PDB entry 7NOZ | X-ray diffraction, 3.90 A resolution | chains B and D of the 6 polymer chains in the assembly

[Chain B]
Molecule: Complement C3 alpha chain
Organism: Homo sapiens
UniProt: P01024 (CO3_HUMAN); residue numbers follow UniProt; this construct covers 752-1663
Amino-acid sequence (912 residues; row label = number of the first residue in the row):
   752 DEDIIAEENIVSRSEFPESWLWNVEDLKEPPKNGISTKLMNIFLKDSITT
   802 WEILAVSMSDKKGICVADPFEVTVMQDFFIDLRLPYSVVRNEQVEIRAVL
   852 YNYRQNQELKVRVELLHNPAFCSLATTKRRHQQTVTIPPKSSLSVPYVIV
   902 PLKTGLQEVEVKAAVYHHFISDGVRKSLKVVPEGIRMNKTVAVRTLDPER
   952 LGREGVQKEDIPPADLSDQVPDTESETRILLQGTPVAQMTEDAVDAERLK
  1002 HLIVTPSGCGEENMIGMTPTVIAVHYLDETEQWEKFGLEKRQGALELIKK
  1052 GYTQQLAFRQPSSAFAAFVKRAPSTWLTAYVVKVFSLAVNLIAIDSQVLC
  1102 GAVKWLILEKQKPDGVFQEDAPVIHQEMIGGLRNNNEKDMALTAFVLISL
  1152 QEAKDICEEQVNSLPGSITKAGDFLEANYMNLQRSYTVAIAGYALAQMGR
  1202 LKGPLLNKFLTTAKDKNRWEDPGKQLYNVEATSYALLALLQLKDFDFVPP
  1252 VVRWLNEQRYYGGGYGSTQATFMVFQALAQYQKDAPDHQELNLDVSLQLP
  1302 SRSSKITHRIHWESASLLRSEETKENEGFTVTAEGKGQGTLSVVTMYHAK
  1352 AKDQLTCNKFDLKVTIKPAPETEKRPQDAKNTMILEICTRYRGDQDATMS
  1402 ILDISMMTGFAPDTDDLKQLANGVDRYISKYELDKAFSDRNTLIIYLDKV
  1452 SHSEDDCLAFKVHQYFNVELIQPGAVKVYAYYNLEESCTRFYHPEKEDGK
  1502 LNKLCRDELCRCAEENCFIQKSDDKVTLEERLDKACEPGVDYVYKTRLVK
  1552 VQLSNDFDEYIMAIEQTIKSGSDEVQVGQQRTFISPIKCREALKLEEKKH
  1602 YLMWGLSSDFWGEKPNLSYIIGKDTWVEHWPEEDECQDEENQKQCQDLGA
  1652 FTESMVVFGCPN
Not modelled in the structure: 1375-1380
Disulfide bonds: C873-C1513, C1101-C1158, C1358-C1489, C1389-C1458, C1506-C1511, C1518-C1590, C1537-C1661, C1637-C1646
Covalent attachments: N-acetylglucosamine (NAG) linked to N939
Construct notes: conflict E1013 (Gln in P01024)
Bound ions: Mg2+: N1663 (shared with 3 residues of chain F)
UniProt features mapped onto this chain:
  - region: E1634 to F1659 (Interaction with CFP/properdin)
  - site: R954, E955 (Cleavage), R1303, S1304 (Cleavage), R1320, S1321 (Cleavage), N1663 (Coordinates Mg(2+) for interaction with Complement factor B Bb fragment (CFB))
  - modified residue (Phosphoserine): S968, S1321, S1573
  - glycosylation (N-linked (GlcNAc...) asparagine): N939, N1617
  - natural variant: R1042 (R1042L: In AHUS5), A1094 (A1094V: In AHUS5), D1115 (D1115N: In AHUS5), C1158 (C1158W: In AHUS5), Q1161 (Q1161K: In AHUS5), H1464 (H1464D: In AHUS5)
  - mutagenesis: D1029 (D1029A: Minor effect on binding of C3d to CR2), E1030 (E1030A: Impaired binding of C3d to CR2), E1032 (E1032A: Impaired binding of C3d to CR2), E1035 (E1035A: No effect on binding of C3d to CR2), R1042 (R1042M: Impaired binding of C3d to CR2), I1108 to L1109 (Impaired binding of C3d to CR2; when associated with A-1163), E1110 (E1110A: No effect on binding of C3d to CR2), D1115 (D1115A: No effect on binding of C3d to CR2), D1121 (D1121A: No effect on binding of C3d to CR2), D1140 (D1140A: No effect on binding of C3d to CR2), E1153 (E1153A: Impaired binding of C3d to CR2), D1156 (D1156A: Impaired binding of C3d to CR2), 4 further mutagenesis entries in UniProt

[Chain D]
Molecule: Properdin
Organism: Homo sapiens
UniProt: P27918 (PROP_HUMAN); residue numbers follow UniProt; this construct covers 255-461
Amino-acid sequence (207 residues; each row starts with the number of its first residue):
   255 GVAGGWGPWGPVSPCPVTCGLGQTMEQRTCNHPVPQHGGPFCAGDATRTH
   305 ICNTAVPCPVDGEWDSWGEWSPCIRRNMKSISCQEIPGQQSRGRTCRGRK
   355 FDGHRCAGQQQDIRHCYSIQHCPLKGSWSEWSTWGLCMPPCGPNPTRARQ
   405 RLCTPLLPKYPPTVSMVEGQGEKNVTFWGRPLPRCEELQGQKLVVEEKRP
   455 CLHVPAC
Disulfide bonds: C269-C306, C273-C312, C284-C296, C327-C370, C337-C376, C350-C360, C391-C455, C395-C461, C407-C439
Covalent attachments: glycan linked to T272; alpha-D-mannopyranose (MAN) linked to W321, W324, W382; N-acetylglucosamine (NAG) linked to N428
Construct notes: conflict G255 (Pro in P27918)
UniProt features mapped onto this chain:
  - region: R351 to R359 (Interaction with Complement C3 beta chain)
  - glycosylation: W260 (C-linked (Man) tryptophan), W263 (C-linked (Man) tryptophan), T272 (O-linked (Fuc...) threonine), W321 (C-linked (Man) tryptophan), W324 (C-linked (Man) tryptophan), W382 (C-linked (Man) tryptophan), W385 (C-linked (Man) tryptophan), W388 (C-linked (Man) tryptophan), N428 (N-linked (GlcNAc...) (complex) asparagine)
  - natural variant: G298 (G298V: In PFD), Q343 (Q343R: In PFD), Y414 (Y414D: In PFD)
  - mutagenesis: L275 (L275A: Inhibits oligomerization; when associated with A-47 and A-58), R329 (R329A: Significantly decreases Complement C3 beta chain binding), R330 (R330A: Slightly decreases Complement C3 beta chain binding), R351 (R351A: Decreases Complement C3 beta chain binding), R353 (R353A: Significantly decreases Complement C3 beta chain binding), R359 (R359A: Significantly decreases Complement C3 beta chain binding), Q364 to Q365 (Decreases Complement C3 beta chain binding), L456 (L456V: Inhibits oligomerization; when associated with A-47 and A-58)

[Interface between chain B and chain D]
Pairs across the interface (32; chain B residue first):
  D1534(B) with R330(D), salt bridge
  T1568(B) with E422(D)
  I1569(B) with E422(D)
  K1570(B) with E422(D)
  S1571(B) with E422(D), hydrogen bond
  D1635(B) with R359(D)
  Q1638(B) with W318(D); C350(D); C360(D); G362(D)
  D1639(B) with R359(D), salt bridge
  Q1643(B) with R348(D), hydrogen bond (side chain-backbone); T349(D); Q364(D)
  Q1647(B) with Q365(D)
  E1654(B) with Q343(D); I367(D); H369(D)
  S1655(B) with Q343(D)
  V1657(B) with M420(D); V421(D), hydrogen bond (backbone-backbone); E422(D), hydrogen bond (backbone-backbone)
  V1658(B) with H369(D); S419(D); M420(D), hydrophobic; V421(D), hydrogen bond (backbone-backbone)
  F1659(B) with R329(D); P341(D); Q343(D); H369(D); V421(D)
  N1663(B) with N331(D), hydrogen bond
Also at the interface, not in a pair above, chain B (23 interface residues in all): L1533, C1637, C1646, G1650, A1651, M1656, G1660
Also at the interface, not in a pair above, chain D (22 interface residues in all): G342, R353

[Summary]
23 residues of chain B and 22 residues of chain D are in contact, with 6 hydrogen bonds and 2 salt bridges.
Polar contacts include D1534(B)-R330(D), D1639(B)-R359(D) and S1571(B)-E422(D). Covalently linked
N-acetylglucosamine: at N939(B). Alpha-D-mannopyranose is covalently linked to W321(D), W324(D) and W382(D).
Chain B is Complement C3 alpha chain and chain D is Properdin, both from Homo sapiens; the structure,
Structure of the nanobody stablized properdin bound alternative pathway proconvertase C3b:FB:FP, was
determined by X-ray diffraction.
